PDB entry 6TMK | electron microscopy, 2.90 A resolution | chains C2 and D2 of the 90 polymer chains in the assembly

Chain C2:
Protein: ATP synthase subunit alpha, subunit alpha
From: Toxoplasma gondii (strain ATCC 50853 / GT1)
UniProtKB: S7UU80 (S7UU80_TOXGG); numbering as in UniProt (aligned over 1-538)
Chain sequence (565 residues; numbered 1 to 565; the number before each row is that of its first residue):
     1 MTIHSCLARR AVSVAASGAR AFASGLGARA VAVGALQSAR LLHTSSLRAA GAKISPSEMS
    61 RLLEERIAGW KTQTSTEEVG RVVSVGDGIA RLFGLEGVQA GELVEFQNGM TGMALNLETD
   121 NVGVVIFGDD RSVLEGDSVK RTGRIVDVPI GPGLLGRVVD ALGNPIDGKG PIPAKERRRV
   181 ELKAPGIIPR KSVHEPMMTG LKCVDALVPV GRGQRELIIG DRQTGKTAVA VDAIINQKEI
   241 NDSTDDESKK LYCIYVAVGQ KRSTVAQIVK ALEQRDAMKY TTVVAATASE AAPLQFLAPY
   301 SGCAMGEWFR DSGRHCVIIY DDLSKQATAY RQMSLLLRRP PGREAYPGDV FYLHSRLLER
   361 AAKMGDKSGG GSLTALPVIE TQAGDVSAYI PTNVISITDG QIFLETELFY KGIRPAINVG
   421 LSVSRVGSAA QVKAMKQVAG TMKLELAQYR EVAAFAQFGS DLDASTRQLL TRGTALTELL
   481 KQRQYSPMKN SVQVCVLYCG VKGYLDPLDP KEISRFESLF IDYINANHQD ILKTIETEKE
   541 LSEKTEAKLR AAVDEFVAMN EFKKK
Unresolved in the structure: 1-51, 72-77, 565
Ligand contacts: ATP (adenosine-5'-triphosphate): R222, Q223, T224, G225, K226, T227, A228, E380, F409, R414, P415, Q482, R483, Q484

Chain D2:
Protein: ATP synthase subunit beta
From: Toxoplasma gondii (strain ATCC 50853 / GT1)
Notes: EC 7.1.2.2
UniProtKB: A0A125YYY4 (A0A125YYY4_TOXGG); residues 1-560 here = UniProt positions 1-560
Chain sequence (560 residues; each row starts with the number of its first residue):
     1 MASPALQTCW RNLARLSGAQ VRPSHFGAFS LGSRMSPFSS LLGARASPIA TGRAGLRFLS
    61 SAAPNPGKKP ASAAPPAGTN HGRITQVIGA VVDVHFDEQL PPILNSLEVQ GHTNRLVLEV
   121 AQHLGENTVR TIAMDATEGL VRGQKVVDTG APIQVPVGVE TLGRIMNVIG EPVDECGPVP
   181 AKKTYSIHRA APLFADQSTE PGLLQTGIKV VDLLAPYAKG GKIGLFGGAG VGKTVLIMEL
   241 INNVANKHGG FSVFAGVGER TREGNDLYHE MMTTGVIKRK KLEDGKFDFT GSKAALVYGQ
   301 MNEPPGARAR VALTALSVAE YFRDEQGQDV LLFIDNIYRF TQAGSEVSAL LGRIPSAVGY
   361 QPTLATDLGQ LQERITTTKK GSITSVQAVY VPADDLTDPA PATTFAHLDA TTVLSRQIAE
   421 LGIYPAVDPL DSTSRMLAPE IVGQEHYDTA RATQKLLQDY KSLQDIIAIL GMDELSEEDK
   481 LVVSRARKIQ RFLSQPFTVA EVFTGKPGRF VELPETIKSA QTILRGECDD LPEMAFYMCG
   541 GLEEVRSKAV KMAQEAASGK
Unresolved in the structure: 1-79, 555-560
Ligand contacts:
  - ADP (adenosine-5'-diphosphate): G228, A229, G230, V231, G232, K233, T234, V235, R260, Y424, F497, A500, F503, T504, M538
  - ATP (adenosine-5'-triphosphate): S434, R435, Y447, R451

Interface between chain C2 and chain D2:
Contacting residue pairs (70):
  V83(C2) - G125(D2)
  S84(C2) - H123(D2)  hydrogen bond (side chain-backbone)
  V85(C2) - I103(D2)  hydrophobic
  V85(C2) - Q122(D2)
  V85(C2) - H123(D2)  hydrogen bond (backbone-backbone)
  D87(C2) - Q122(D2)  hydrogen bond
  D87(C2) - R353(D2)  salt bridge
  D130(C2) - I103(D2)
  R131(C2) - P102(D2)
  R131(C2) - I103(D2)  hydrogen bond (side chain-backbone)
  R131(C2) - N105(D2)  hydrogen bond
  R131(C2) - P152(D2)
  L134(C2) - P102(D2)  hydrophobic
  L134(C2) - H123(D2)
  E135(C2) - L100(D2)
  E135(C2) - H123(D2)
  E135(C2) - G125(D2)
  I166(C2) - F194(D2)
  D167(C2) - A195(D2)
  R222(C2) - F405(D2)
  R222(C2) - D431(D2)
  Q223(C2) - T433(D2)
  G259(C2) - H407(D2)
  K261(C2) - E373(D2)
  K261(C2) - H407(D2)
  K261(C2) - D409(D2)  salt bridge
  R262(C2) - A191(D2)
  R262(C2) - P192(D2)  hydrogen bond (side chain-backbone)
  R262(C2) - L193(D2)
  R262(C2) - Q197(D2)
  R262(C2) - E373(D2)
  S263(C2) - Q197(D2)  hydrogen bond (backbone-side chain)
  S263(C2) - T199(D2)
  V265(C2) - F194(D2)  hydrophobic
  A266(C2) - F194(D2)
  Q267(C2) - T199(D2)
  Q267(C2) - R435(D2)  hydrogen bond
  A288(C2) - G369(D2)
  A288(C2) - H407(D2)
  S289(C2) - E373(D2)
  R331(C2) - S356(D2)
  Q332(C2) - P362(D2)
  Q332(C2) - T363(D2)
  Q332(C2) - T366(D2)  hydrogen bond
  L335(C2) - I354(D2)  hydrophobic
  L335(C2) - P362(D2)  hydrophobic
  L336(C2) - R353(D2)
  L336(C2) - P362(D2)  hydrophobic
  L336(C2) - T363(D2)
  R338(C2) - G352(D2)  hydrogen bond (side chain-backbone)
  R338(C2) - I354(D2)
  A345(C2) - A357(D2)
  Q382(C2) - T397(D2)
  Q382(C2) - A402(D2)
  T406(C2) - Q458(D2)
  E407(C2) - Q458(D2)
  F409(C2) - R451(D2)
  Y410(C2) - L430(D2)  hydrogen bond (side chain-backbone)
  Y410(C2) - S432(D2)
  Y410(C2) - Q454(D2)
  Y410(C2) - K455(D2)  hydrogen bond (backbone-backbone)
  Y410(C2) - Q458(D2)
  K411(C2) - K455(D2)
  K411(C2) - Q458(D2)
  K411(C2) - D459(D2)
  K411(C2) - S462(D2)  hydrogen bond
  R414(C2) - Y447(D2)
  R414(C2) - R451(D2)
  Q457(C2) - D479(D2)
  F458(C2) - I466(D2)  hydrophobic
Other interface residues (no listed pair), chain C2 (46 interface residues in all): G86, V133, Q260, T264, V269, K270, K325, T328, R339, Q484
Other interface residues (no listed pair), chain D2 (56 interface residues in all): L104, L124, E126, N127, K222, A365, Q370, T403, A406, L408, E440, S476

Summary:
46 residues of chain C2 face 56 of chain D2 across their interface; the contacts include 13 hydrogen bonds and
2 salt bridges. Among the polar pairs are D87(C2)-R353(D2), K261(C2)-D409(D2) and S84(C2)-H123(D2). ATP is
bound between chain C2 and chain D2. Chain D2 binds ADP.
Chain C2 is ATP synthase subunit alpha, subunit alpha and chain D2 is ATP synthase subunit beta, both from
Toxoplasma gondii (strain ATCC 50853 / GT1); the structure, Cryo-EM structure of Toxoplasma gondii
mitochondrial ATP synthase dimer, composite model, was determined by electron microscopy (same publication as
6TMG, 6TMH, 6TMI, 6TMJ and 6TML).
